PDB entry 8CE8 | electron microscopy, 3.81 A resolution | chains a and c of the 9 polymer chains in the assembly

Chain a:
Molecule: Cytochrome c biogenesis ATP-binding export protein CcmA
Organism: Escherichia coli K-12
Notes: EC 7.6.2.5
UniProt: P33931 (CCMA_ECOLI); numbering as in UniProt (aligned over 1-207)
Amino-acid sequence (218 residues; numbered -10 to 207; the number before each row is that of its first residue; numbers below 1 keep their minus sign (Met-10 is residue -10)):
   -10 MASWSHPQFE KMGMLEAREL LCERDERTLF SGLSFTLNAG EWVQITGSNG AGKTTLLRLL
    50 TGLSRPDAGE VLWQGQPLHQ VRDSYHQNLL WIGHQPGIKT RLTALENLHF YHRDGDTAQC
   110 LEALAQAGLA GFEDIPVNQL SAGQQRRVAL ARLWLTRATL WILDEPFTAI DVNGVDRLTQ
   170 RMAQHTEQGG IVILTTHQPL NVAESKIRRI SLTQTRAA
Not modelled in the structure: -10 to 0, 204-207
Differences from the reference sequence: initiating methionine (-10); expression tag (-9 to 0)
Reported in the primary citation:
  - catalytic residues: Glu154 (citing earlier work)

Chain c:
Molecule: Heme exporter protein C
Organism: Escherichia coli K-12
UniProt: P0ABM1 (CCMC_ECOLI); residue numbers follow UniProt; this construct covers 1-245
Amino-acid sequence (245 residues; each row starts with the number of its first residue):
     1 MWKTLHQLAI PPRLYQICGW FIPWLAIASV VVLTVGWIWG FGFAPADYQQ GNSYRIIYLH
    61 VPAAIWSMGI YASMAVAAFI GLVWQMKMAN LAVAAMAPIG AVFTFIALVT GSAWGKPMWG
   121 TWWVWDARLT SELVLLFLYV GVIALWHAFD DRRLAGRAAG ILVLIGVVNL PIIHYSVEWW
   181 NTLHQGSTRM QQSIDPAMRS PLRWSIFGFL LLSATLTLMR MRNLILLMEK RRPWVSELIL
   241 KRGRK
Not modelled in the structure: 1-2, 244-245

Chain a / chain c interface:
Residue-residue contacts (8):
  Glu12(a) with Arg232(c), salt bridge
  Arg13(a) with Asp151(c), salt bridge
  Glu15(a) with Arg153(c), salt bridge; Lys230(c); Arg231(c), hydrogen bond (backbone-side chain)
  Arg16(a) with Arg231(c)
  Thr17(a) with Arg231(c), hydrogen bond
  Arg54(a) with Gln85(c)
Interface residues without a listed pair, chain a (7 interface residues in all): Asp14
Interface residues without a listed pair, chain c (8 interface residues in all): Arg157, Met228

Overview:
7 residues of chain a and 8 residues of chain c are in contact, with 2 hydrogen bonds and 3 salt bridges.
Among the polar pairs are Glu12(a)-Arg232(c), Arg13(a)-Asp151(c) and Glu15(a)-Arg153(c). The paper reports the
catalytic residue Glu154(a).
Chain a is Cytochrome c biogenesis ATP-binding export protein CcmA and chain c is Heme exporter protein C,
both from Escherichia coli K-12; the structure, Cytochrome c maturation complex CcmABCDE, was determined by
electron microscopy together with 8CE1, 8CE5 and 8CEA from the same study.
